PDB entry 4UMX | X-ray diffraction, 1.88 A resolution | chains A and B

Chain A (and B):
Protein: Isocitrate dehydrogenase [NADP] cytoplasmic
Source organism: Homo sapiens
Notes: EC 1.1.1.42; chain B of this document is another copy of the same molecule, construct and numbering; everything in this record applies to it too
UniProt: O75874 (IDHC_HUMAN); numbering as in UniProt (aligned over 1-414)
Amino-acid sequence (425 residues; each row starts with the number of its first residue):
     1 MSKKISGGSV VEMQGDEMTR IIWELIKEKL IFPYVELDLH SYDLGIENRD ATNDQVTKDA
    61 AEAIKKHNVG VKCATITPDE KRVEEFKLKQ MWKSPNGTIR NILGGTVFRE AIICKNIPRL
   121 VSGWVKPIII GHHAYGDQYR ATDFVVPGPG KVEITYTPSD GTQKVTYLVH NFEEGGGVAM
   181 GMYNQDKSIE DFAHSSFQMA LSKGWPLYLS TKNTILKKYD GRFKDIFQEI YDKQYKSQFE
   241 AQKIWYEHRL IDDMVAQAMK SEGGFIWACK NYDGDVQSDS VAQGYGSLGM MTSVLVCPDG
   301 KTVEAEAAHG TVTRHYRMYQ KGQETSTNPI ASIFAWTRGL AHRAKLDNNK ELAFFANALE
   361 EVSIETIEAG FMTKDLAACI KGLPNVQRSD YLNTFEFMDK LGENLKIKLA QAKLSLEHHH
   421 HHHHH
Disordered / not traced: 1-2, 415-425 (chain B: 1-2, 279-285, 415-425)
Differences from the reference sequence: expression tag (415-425); engineered mutation His132 (Arg in O75874)
Curated features (UniProtKB/Swiss-Prot):
  - binding site (NADP(+)): Thr75 to Thr77, Arg82, Lys260, Gly310 to His315, Asn328
  - binding site (substrate): Thr77, Ser94 to Arg100, Arg109, Lys212
  - binding site (Mn(2+)): Asp252, Asp275, Asp279
  - site (Critical for catalysis): Tyr139, Lys212
  - modified residue: Ser2 (N-acetylserine), Tyr42 (Phosphotyrosine), Lys81 (N6-acetyllysine), Lys126 (N6-succinyllysine), Lys224 (N6-acetyllysine), Lys233 (N6-acetyllysine), Lys243 (N6-acetyllysine), Lys321 (N6-acetyllysine), Ser389 (Phosphoserine), Lys400 (N6-succinyllysine)
Residues lining bound ligands:
  - NADP (NAP; NADP nicotinamide-adenine-dinucleotide phosphate): Lys72, Ala74, Thr75, Ile76, Thr77, Arg82, Asn96, Gln277, Leu288, Gly289, Ala307, His309, Gly310, Thr311, Val312, Thr313, Arg314, His315, Ser326, Thr327, Asn328, Asp375
  - VVS (2,6-bis(1H-imidazol-1-ylmethyl)-4-(2,4,4-trimethylpentan-2-yl)phenol): Leu120, Trp124, Ile130, Met254, Val255, Ala258, Phe265, Trp267, Asp279, Val281, Ala282, Tyr285, Met291
Reported in the primary citation:
  - conformationally variable residues (helix shift, loop rearrangement, order/disorder transition, side-chain flip): His132 to Ala141, Ile251 to Ser261, Val276 to Gly286
  - binding site for VVS: Asp279, Val281

Chain A / chain B interface:
Residue-residue contacts - 140 pairs, chain A then chain B:
  Leu120(A) with Leu120(B), hydrophobic
  Ala141(A) with Leu216(B), hydrophobic; Tyr272(B)
  Thr142(A) with Tyr167(B); Leu168(B), hydrogen bond (side chain-backbone); Val169(B)
  Asp143(A) with Leu216(B); Lys217(B), hydrogen bond (side chain-backbone); Lys218(B), hydrogen bond (side chain-backbone); Tyr219(B), hydrogen bond (side chain-backbone)
  Phe144(A) with Ile154(B), hydrophobic; Tyr156(B), hydrophobic; Tyr167(B); Lys218(B)
  Val146(A) with Tyr156(B), hydrophobic
  Pro147(A) with Tyr156(B)
  Gly148(A) with Tyr156(B), hydrogen bond (backbone-side chain)
  Pro149(A) with Tyr156(B), hydrogen bond (backbone-side chain); Pro158(B); Ser159(B), hydrogen bond (backbone-backbone)
  Gly150(A) with Tyr156(B); Thr157(B); Ser159(B), hydrogen bond (backbone-side chain)
  Lys151(A) with Thr155(B); Tyr156(B); Thr157(B), hydrogen bond (backbone-backbone)
  Val152(A) with Ile154(B), hydrophobic; Thr155(B)
  Glu153(A) with Ile154(B); Thr155(B), hydrogen bond (backbone-backbone)
  Ile154(A) with Phe144(B), hydrophobic; Val152(B), hydrophobic; Glu153(B); Met180(B); Gly181(B)
  Thr155(A) with Lys151(B); Val152(B); Glu153(B), hydrogen bond (backbone-backbone)
  Tyr156(A) with Phe144(B), hydrophobic; Val146(B), hydrophobic; Pro147(B); Gly148(B), hydrogen bond (side chain-backbone); Pro149(B), hydrogen bond (side chain-backbone); Lys151(B); Val152(B), hydrophobic
  Thr157(A) with Gly150(B); Lys151(B), hydrogen bond (backbone-backbone)
  Pro158(A) with Pro149(B); Gly150(B)
  Ser159(A) with Pro149(B), hydrogen bond (backbone-backbone); Gly150(B), hydrogen bond (side chain-backbone)
  Tyr167(A) with Thr142(B); Phe144(B)
  Leu168(A) with Thr142(B), hydrogen bond (backbone-side chain)
  Val169(A) with Thr142(B); Gly181(B); Tyr183(B)
  His170(A) with Tyr183(B), hydrogen bond; Gln185(B), hydrogen bond
  Phe172(A) with Tyr183(B), hydrophobic; Asn184(B)
  Gly176(A) with Gln185(B); Asp186(B), hydrogen bond (backbone-backbone)
  Gly177(A) with Asn184(B); Asp186(B)
  Val178(A) with Tyr183(B); Asn184(B), hydrogen bond (backbone-backbone); Lys218(B); Tyr219(B), hydrophobic; Arg222(B)
  Ala179(A) with Met182(B); Tyr219(B)
  Met180(A) with Ile154(B); Met180(B); Gly181(B); Met182(B), hydrogen bond (backbone-backbone); Leu216(B), hydrophobic; Tyr219(B), hydrophobic; Asp273(B)
  Gly181(A) with Ile154(B); Val169(B); Met180(B)
  Met182(A) with Ala179(B); Met180(B), hydrogen bond (backbone-backbone); Met182(B), hydrophobic; Asp273(B)
  Tyr183(A) with Val169(B); His170(B), hydrogen bond; Val178(B)
  Asn184(A) with Phe172(B); Gly177(B); Val178(B), hydrogen bond (backbone-backbone)
  Gln185(A) with His170(B), hydrogen bond; Gly176(B)
  Asp186(A) with Gly176(B), hydrogen bond (backbone-backbone); Gly177(B)
  Thr211(A) with Val276(B)
  Lys212(A) with Asp275(B); Val276(B); Gln277(B)
  Leu216(A) with Asp143(B); Met180(B), hydrophobic
  Lys217(A) with Asp143(B), hydrogen bond (backbone-side chain)
  Lys218(A) with Asp143(B), hydrogen bond (backbone-side chain); Phe144(B); Val178(B)
  Tyr219(A) with Asp143(B), hydrogen bond (backbone-side chain); Val178(B), hydrophobic; Ala179(B); Met180(B), hydrophobic
  Arg222(A) with Val145(B); Gly177(B); Val178(B)
  Ile251(A) with Val276(B), hydrophobic; Gln277(B); Ser278(B)
  Lys270(A) with Val276(B)
  Asn271(A) with Asp275(B); Val276(B), hydrogen bond (side chain-backbone)
  Tyr272(A) with Lys212(B); Ile215(B); Tyr272(B); Asp275(B), hydrogen bond (backbone-side chain)
  Asp273(A) with Lys212(B), salt bridge; Asp275(B), hydrogen bond (backbone-side chain)
  Asp275(A) with Asp252(B)
  Gln277(A) with Asp252(B); Val255(B)
  Ser278(A) with Asp252(B); Val255(B)
  Asp279(A) with Val255(B)
  Ser280(A) with Leu120(B); Val255(B); Met259(B)
  Gln283(A) with Val255(B); Met259(B)
  Gly284(A) with Leu120(B); Val121(B); Met259(B)
  Tyr285(A) with Leu120(B), hydrophobic
Other interface residues (no listed pair), chain A (60 interface residues in all): Val145, Glu173, Ile215, Cys269, Val281
Other interface residues (no listed pair), chain B (60 interface residues in all): Tyr135, Ala141, Lys164, Glu174, Ile189, Ile251, Ala256, Gly274

Overview:
Chain A and chain B each contribute 60 residues to their interface; the contacts include 33 hydrogen bonds and
1 salt bridge. Among the polar pairs are Asp273(A)-Lys212(B), Thr142(A)-Leu168(B) and Asp143(A)-Lys217(B).
From the paper: a binding site for VVS at Asp279(A) and Val281(A); conformational variability at His132(A),
Ile251(A) and Val276(A).
Chain A and chain B are both Isocitrate dehydrogenase [NADP] cytoplasmic (Homo sapiens); the structure, IDH1
R132H in complex with cpd 1, was determined by X-ray diffraction (same publication as 4UMY).
